8K43 - chains B1 and B2 of the 12 polymer chains in the assembly; structure by electron microscopy, 3.00 A resolution.

== Chain B1 (and B2) ==
Name: VP2
Source organism: Banna virus
Notes: chain B2 of this document is another copy of the same molecule, construct and numbering; everything in this record applies to it too
UniProtKB: Q9INH3 (Q9INH3_9REOV); numbering as in UniProt (aligned over 1-955)
Amino-acid sequence (955 residues; row label = number of the first residue in the row):
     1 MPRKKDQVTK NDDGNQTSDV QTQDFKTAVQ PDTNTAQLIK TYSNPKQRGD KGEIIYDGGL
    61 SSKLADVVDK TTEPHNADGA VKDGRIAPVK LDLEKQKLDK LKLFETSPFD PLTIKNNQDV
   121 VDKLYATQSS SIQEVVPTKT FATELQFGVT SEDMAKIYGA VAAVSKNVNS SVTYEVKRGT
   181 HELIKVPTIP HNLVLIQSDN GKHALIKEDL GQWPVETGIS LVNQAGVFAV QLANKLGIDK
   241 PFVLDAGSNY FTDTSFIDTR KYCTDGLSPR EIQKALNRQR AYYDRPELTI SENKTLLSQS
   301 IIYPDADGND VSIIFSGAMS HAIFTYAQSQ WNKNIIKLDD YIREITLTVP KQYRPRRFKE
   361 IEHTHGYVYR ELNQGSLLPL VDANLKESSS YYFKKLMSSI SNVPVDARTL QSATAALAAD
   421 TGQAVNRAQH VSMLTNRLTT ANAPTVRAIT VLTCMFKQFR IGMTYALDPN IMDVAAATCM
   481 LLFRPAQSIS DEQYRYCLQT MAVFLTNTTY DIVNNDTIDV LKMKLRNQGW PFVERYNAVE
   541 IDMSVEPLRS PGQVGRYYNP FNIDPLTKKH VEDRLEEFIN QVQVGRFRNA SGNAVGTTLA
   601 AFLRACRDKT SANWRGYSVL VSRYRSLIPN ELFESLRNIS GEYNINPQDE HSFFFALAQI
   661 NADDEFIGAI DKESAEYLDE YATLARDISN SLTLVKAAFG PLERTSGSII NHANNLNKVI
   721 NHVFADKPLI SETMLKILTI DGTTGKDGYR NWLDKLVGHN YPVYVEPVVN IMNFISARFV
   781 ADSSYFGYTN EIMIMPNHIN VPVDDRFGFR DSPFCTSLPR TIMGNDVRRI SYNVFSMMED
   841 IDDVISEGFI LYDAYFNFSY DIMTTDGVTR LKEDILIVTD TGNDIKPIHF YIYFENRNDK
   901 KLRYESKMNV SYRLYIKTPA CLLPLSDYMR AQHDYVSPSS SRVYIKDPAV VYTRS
Not modelled in the structure: 1-19, 404-428 (chain B2: 1-19, 404-432)
Differences from the reference sequence: conflict Lys-97 (Arg in Q9INH3)

== How chain B1 and chain B2 interact ==
Residue-residue contacts (111):
  Lys-166(B1) / Gly-84(B2)
  Lys-166(B1) / Ile-86(B2)
  Asn-167(B1) / Ile-86(B2)
  Val-168(B1) / Arg-85(B2)
  Val-168(B1) / Ile-86(B2)  hydrogen bond (backbone-backbone)
  Asn-169(B1) / Ile-86(B2)
  Ser-170(B1) / Asn-76(B2)
  Ser-170(B1) / Arg-85(B2)
  Ser-170(B1) / Ile-86(B2)  hydrogen bond (side chain-backbone)
  Ser-170(B1) / Pro-88(B2)
  Ser-171(B1) / Pro-88(B2)
  Ser-171(B1) / Val-89(B2)
  Val-172(B1) / Val-89(B2)  hydrophobic
  Val-172(B1) / Leu-91(B2)  hydrophobic
  Thr-173(B1) / Pro-74(B2)
  Thr-173(B1) / Val-89(B2)  hydrogen bond (backbone-backbone)
  Thr-173(B1) / Lys-90(B2)
  Thr-173(B1) / Leu-91(B2)  hydrogen bond (backbone-backbone)
  Tyr-174(B1) / Leu-91(B2)
  Glu-175(B1) / Glu-94(B2)
  Val-176(B1) / Glu-94(B2)
  Lys-177(B1) / Leu-93(B2)  hydrogen bond (side chain-backbone)
  Lys-177(B1) / Glu-94(B2)  hydrogen bond (side chain-backbone)
  Lys-177(B1) / Lys-95(B2)
  Lys-177(B1) / Gln-96(B2)
  Arg-178(B1) / Glu-94(B2)  salt bridge
  Thr-180(B1) / Gln-96(B2)
  Arg-356(B1) / Thr-71(B2)
  Arg-356(B1) / Thr-72(B2)  hydrogen bond (side chain-backbone)
  Arg-356(B1) / Glu-73(B2)  salt bridge
  Leu-380(B1) / Leu-103(B2)  hydrophobic
  Glu-387(B1) / Leu-124(B2)
  Ser-388(B1) / Phe-104(B2)
  Ser-390(B1) / Ser-131(B2)
  Ser-390(B1) / Ile-132(B2)
  Tyr-391(B1) / Phe-104(B2)  hydrophobic
  Tyr-391(B1) / Thr-106(B2)
  Tyr-391(B1) / Pro-108(B2)  hydrophobic
  Tyr-391(B1) / Leu-124(B2)
  Tyr-391(B1) / Thr-127(B2)  hydrogen bond
  Tyr-391(B1) / Gln-128(B2)
  Tyr-391(B1) / Ser-131(B2)
  Tyr-392(B1) / Leu-103(B2)
  Tyr-392(B1) / Phe-104(B2)
  Phe-393(B1) / Ile-132(B2)
  Lys-394(B1) / Glu-105(B2)
  Lys-394(B1) / Ser-130(B2)
  Lys-394(B1) / Ile-132(B2)
  Lys-395(B1) / Lys-102(B2)
  Lys-395(B1) / Leu-103(B2)
  Lys-395(B1) / Phe-104(B2)
  Lys-395(B1) / Glu-105(B2)
  Met-397(B1) / Ile-132(B2)  hydrophobic
  Ser-398(B1) / Glu-105(B2)  hydrogen bond
  Ala-448(B1) / Ile-132(B2)  hydrophobic
  Arg-549(B1) / Glu-94(B2)
  Gly-641(B1) / Glu-134(B2)
  Glu-642(B1) / Glu-134(B2)  hydrogen bond (backbone-side chain)
  Tyr-643(B1) / Ile-132(B2)  hydrophobic
  Tyr-643(B1) / Glu-134(B2)
  Asn-644(B1) / Glu-134(B2)  hydrogen bond (backbone-backbone)
  Asn-644(B1) / Val-135(B2)
  Ile-667(B1) / Val-89(B2)  hydrophobic
  Gly-668(B1) / Ile-86(B2)
  Ile-670(B1) / Val-89(B2)  hydrophobic
  Lys-672(B1) / Lys-90(B2)  hydrogen bond (side chain-backbone)
  Lys-672(B1) / Leu-91(B2)
  Lys-672(B1) / Asp-92(B2)  salt bridge
  Glu-673(B1) / Lys-100(B2)  salt bridge
  Ala-675(B1) / Leu-91(B2)  hydrophobic
  Glu-676(B1) / Leu-91(B2)
  Glu-676(B1) / Asp-92(B2)  hydrogen bond (side chain-backbone)
  Glu-676(B1) / Lys-100(B2)  salt bridge
  Tyr-677(B1) / Lys-100(B2)
  Asp-679(B1) / Leu-93(B2)
  Asp-679(B1) / Glu-94(B2)  hydrogen bond (side chain-backbone)
  Asp-679(B1) / Lys-95(B2)
  Glu-680(B1) / Lys-95(B2)
  Glu-680(B1) / Lys-97(B2)
  Glu-680(B1) / Leu-98(B2)
  Glu-680(B1) / Asp-99(B2)  hydrogen bond (side chain-backbone)
  Glu-680(B1) / Leu-101(B2)
  Tyr-681(B1) / Leu-101(B2)
  Thr-683(B1) / Lys-95(B2)  hydrogen bond (side chain-backbone)
  Thr-683(B1) / Gln-96(B2)
  Leu-684(B1) / Leu-98(B2)  hydrophobic
  Leu-684(B1) / Leu-101(B2)  hydrophobic
  Asp-687(B1) / Leu-98(B2)
  Ile-710(B1) / Ile-114(B2)  hydrophobic
  Ile-710(B1) / Asn-116(B2)
  Ile-710(B1) / Asn-117(B2)
  Asn-714(B1) / Pro-111(B2)  hydrogen bond (side chain-backbone)
  Asn-714(B1) / Leu-112(B2)
  Asn-714(B1) / Ile-114(B2)  hydrogen bond (side chain-backbone)
  Leu-738(B1) / Pro-111(B2)  hydrophobic
  Thr-739(B1) / Phe-104(B2)
  Thr-739(B1) / Pro-108(B2)
  Thr-739(B1) / Pro-111(B2)
  Ile-740(B1) / Phe-104(B2)  hydrophobic
  Gly-742(B1) / Phe-109(B2)
  Thr-743(B1) / Phe-109(B2)
  Thr-743(B1) / Val-120(B2)
  Gly-745(B1) / Asn-117(B2)
  Lys-746(B1) / Asn-117(B2)  hydrogen bond (backbone-side chain)
  Tyr-749(B1) / Pro-111(B2)  hydrogen bond (side chain-backbone)
  Tyr-749(B1) / Ile-114(B2)
  Tyr-952(B1) / Pro-74(B2)  hydrophobic
  Arg-954(B1) / His-75(B2)
  Arg-954(B1) / Asn-76(B2)
  Arg-954(B1) / Ala-77(B2)
  Ser-955(B1) / Arg-85(B2)  hydrogen bond (backbone-side chain)
Interface residues without a listed pair, chain B1 (67 interface residues in all): Lys-386, Leu-452, Leu-548, Ser-708, Asn-717, Lys-718, Leu-735, Lys-736
Interface residues without a listed pair, chain B2 (49 interface residues in all): Ala-87, Ser-107, Lys-115, Gln-133

== Summary ==
67 residues of chain B1 and 49 residues of chain B2 are in contact; the contacts include 21 hydrogen bonds and
5 salt bridges. Polar contacts include Arg-178(B1)/Glu-94(B2), Arg-356(B1)/Glu-73(B2) and
Lys-672(B1)/Asp-92(B2).
Chain B1 and chain B2 are both VP2 (Banna virus); the structure, In situ structure of RNA-dependent RNA
polymerase in full BAV particles, was determined by electron microscopy together with 8K42, 8K49 and 8K4A from
the same study.
